PDB entry 3T8I | X-ray diffraction, 1.80 A resolution | chains C and D of the 4 polymer chains in the assembly

# Chain C (and D)
Name: Purine nucleosidase, (IunH-2)
From: Sulfolobus solfataricus
Notes: EC 3.2.2.1; chain D of this document is another copy of the same molecule, construct and numbering; everything in this record applies to it too
UniProt: Q97WH6 (Q97WH6_SULSO); residues 1-306 here = UniProt positions 1-306
Chain sequence (306 residues; numbered 1 to 306; the number before each row is that of its first residue):
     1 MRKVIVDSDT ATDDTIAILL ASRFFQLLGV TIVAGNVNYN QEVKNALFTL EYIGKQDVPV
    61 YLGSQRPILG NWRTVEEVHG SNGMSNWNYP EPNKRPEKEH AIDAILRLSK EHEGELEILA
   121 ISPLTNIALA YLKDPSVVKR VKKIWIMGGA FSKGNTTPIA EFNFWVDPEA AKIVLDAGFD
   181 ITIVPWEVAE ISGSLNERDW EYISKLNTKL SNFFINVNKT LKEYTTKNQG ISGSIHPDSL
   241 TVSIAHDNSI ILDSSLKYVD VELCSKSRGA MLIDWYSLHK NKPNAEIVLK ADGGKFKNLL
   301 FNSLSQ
Ion coordination: Ca2+: Asp-9, Asp-14, Ile-121, Asp-238 (together with glycerol)

# Interface between chain C and chain D
Residue-residue contacts (21; chain C residue first):
  Arg-66(C) / Leu-132(D)
  Arg-66(C) / Ile-173(D)
  Ile-68(C) / Leu-132(D)
  Ile-68(C) / Ile-173(D)
  Leu-69(C) / Glu-169(D)
  Leu-69(C) / Leu-263(D)  hydrophobic
  His-100(C) / Lys-133(D)
  Asp-103(C) / Lys-133(D)  salt bridge
  Leu-129(C) / Leu-129(D)  hydrophobic
  Leu-129(C) / Leu-132(D)  hydrophobic
  Tyr-131(C) / Arg-66(D)
  Leu-132(C) / Arg-66(D)
  Leu-132(C) / Ile-68(D)
  Leu-132(C) / Leu-129(D)  hydrophobic
  Lys-133(C) / His-100(D)
  Lys-133(C) / Ile-102(D)
  Lys-133(C) / Asp-103(D)  salt bridge
  Glu-169(C) / Leu-69(D)
  Ile-173(C) / Ile-68(D)
  Leu-263(C) / Leu-69(D)  hydrophobic
  Cys-264(C) / Cys-264(D)  disulfide
Other interface residues (no listed pair), chain C (14 interface residues in all): Ile-102
Other interface residues (no listed pair), chain D (14 interface residues in all): Tyr-131
Cross-chain cystine bridges: Cys-264(C)/Cys-264(D)

# In short
The chain C/chain D interface involves 14 residues from each chain, with 1 disulfide bond and 2 salt bridges.
The salt-bridged pair is Asp-103(C)/Lys-133(D). The Ca2+ site is built by Asp-9(C), Asp-14(C), Ile-121(C) and
Asp-238(C).
Chain C and chain D are both Purine nucleosidase, (IunH-2) (Sulfolobus solfataricus); the structure,
Structural analysis of thermostable S. solfataricus purine-specific nucleoside hydrolase, was determined by
X-ray diffraction together with 3T8J from the same study.
